Entry 3D2H (X-ray diffraction, 1.65 A resolution); this record covers chain A.

Chain A:
Name: berberine bridge-forming enzyme
Source organism: Eschscholzia californica
Notes: EC 1.21.3.3
Reference sequence: P30986 (RETO_ESCCA); numbering as in UniProt (aligned over 1-538)
Chain sequence (538 residues; row label = number of the first residue in the row):
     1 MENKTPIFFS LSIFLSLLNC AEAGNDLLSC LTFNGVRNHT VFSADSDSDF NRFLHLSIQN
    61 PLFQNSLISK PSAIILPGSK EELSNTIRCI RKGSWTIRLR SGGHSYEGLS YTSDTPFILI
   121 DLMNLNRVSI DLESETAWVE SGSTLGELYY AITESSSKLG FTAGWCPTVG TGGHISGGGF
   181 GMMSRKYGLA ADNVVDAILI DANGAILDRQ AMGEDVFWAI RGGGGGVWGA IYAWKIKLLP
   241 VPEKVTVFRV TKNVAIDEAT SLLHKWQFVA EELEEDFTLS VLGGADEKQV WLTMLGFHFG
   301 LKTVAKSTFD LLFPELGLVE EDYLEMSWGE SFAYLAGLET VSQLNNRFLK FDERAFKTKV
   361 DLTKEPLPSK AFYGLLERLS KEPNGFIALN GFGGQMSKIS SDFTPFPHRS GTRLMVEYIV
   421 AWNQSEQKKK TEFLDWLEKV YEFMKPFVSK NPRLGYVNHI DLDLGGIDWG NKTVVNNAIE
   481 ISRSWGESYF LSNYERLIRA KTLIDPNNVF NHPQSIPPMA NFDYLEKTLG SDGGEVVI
Unresolved in the structure: 1-25, 524-538
Construct notes: expression tag (22-23)
Curated features (UniProtKB/Swiss-Prot):
  - glycosylation (N-linked (GlcNAc...) asparagine): N38, N423, N471
  - cross-link: H104 to C166 (6-(S-cysteinyl)-8alpha-(pros-histidyl)-FAD (His-Cys))
Disulfides: C30-C89
Glycans and other covalent adducts: N-acetylglucosamine (NAG) linked to N38; flavin-adenine dinucleotide (FAD) linked to H104, C166; compound FSH linked to H104, C166; glycan linked to N471
Small-molecule neighbours: FAD / FSH: L99, R100, S101, G102, G103, S105, Y106, L109, S110, L122, S141, L145, G164, W165, V169, G170, G172, G173, H174, S176, G179, F180, G225, G226, G229, A230, I231, M415, E417, Y456, N458, H459, H512
What the authors report for this chain:
  - binding site for the ligand FSH: H104, C166
  - conformationally variable residues (side-chain flip): E417
  - binding site for flavin-adenine dinucleotide: H104, C166
  - catalytic residues: E417

Overview:
Bound to chain A: FAD / FSH. Covalently linked N-acetylglucosamine: at N38 and N471. From the paper: the
catalytic residue E417; a binding site for the ligand FSH at H104 and C166.
Chain A is berberine bridge-forming enzyme (Eschscholzia californica); the structure, Structure of berberine
bridge enzyme from Eschscholzia californica, monoclinic crystal form, was determined by X-ray diffraction
(same publication as 3D2D and 3D2J).
